8X9W - chains l and o of the 20 polymer chains in the assembly; structure by electron microscopy, 4.50 A resolution (low resolution: residue-level contacts below are approximate; hydrogen-bond / salt-bridge calls are withheld).

# Chain l
Molecule: Capsid vertex component 2
Organism: Human alphaherpesvirus 3
UniProt: P10209 (CVC2_HHV11); residue numbers follow UniProt; this construct covers 1-94
Sequence (94 residues; row label = number of the first residue in the row):
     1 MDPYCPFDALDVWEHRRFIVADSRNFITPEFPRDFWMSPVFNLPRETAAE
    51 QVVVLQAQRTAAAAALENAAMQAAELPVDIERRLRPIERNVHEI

# Chain o
Molecule: Large tegument protein deneddylase
Organism: Human alphaherpesvirus 3
Notes: EC 3.4.19.12, 3.4.22.-
UniProt: P10220 (LTP_HHV11); residues 3092-3138 here correspond to UniProt positions 3117-3163 (UniProt number = residue number + 25)
Sequence (47 residues; row label = number of the first residue in the row):
  3092 QRTGRSALAVLIRACYRLQQQLQRTRRALLHHSDAVLTSLHHVRMLL

# Interface between chain l and chain o
Residue-residue contacts (22):
  Arg59(l) - Leu3137(o)
  Arg59(l) - Leu3138(o)
  Ala62(l) - Leu3138(o)
  Leu66(l) - Val3134(o)
  Leu66(l) - Arg3135(o)
  Glu67(l) - Arg3135(o)
  Ala70(l) - Leu3131(o)
  Ala73(l) - Leu3128(o)
  Ala74(l) - Leu3128(o)
  Leu76(l) - Ser3124(o)
  Pro77(l) - Leu3121(o)
  Pro77(l) - Ser3124(o)
  Ile80(l) - Leu3120(o)
  Ile80(l) - Leu3121(o)
  Glu81(l) - Leu3121(o)
  Leu84(l) - Arg3117(o)
  Ile87(l) - Leu3113(o)
  Glu88(l) - Leu3113(o)
  Glu88(l) - Gln3114(o)
  Val91(l) - Gln3110(o)
  Val91(l) - Leu3113(o)
  Ile94(l) - Cys3106(o)
Other interface residues (no listed pair), chain l (19 interface residues in all): Ala69, Arg83, His92
Other interface residues (no listed pair), chain o (15 interface residues in all): Leu3109

# Overview
Chain l and chain o form an interface of 19 and 15 residues respectively.
Here chain l is Capsid vertex component 2 and chain o is Large tegument protein deneddylase, both from Human
alphaherpesvirus 3. Entry 8X9W (portal vertex capsomer of the VZV C-Capsid) was determined by electron
microscopy together with 8X9X, 8X9Y, 8X9Z, 8XA0, 8XA1, 8XA2 and 8XA3 from the same study.
